PDB entry 6EVZ | electron microscopy, 3.80 A resolution | chains A and E of the 12 polymer chains in the assembly

== Chain A (and E) ==
Protein: Tubulin alpha-1B chain
From: Sus scrofa
Notes: chain E of this document is another copy of the same molecule, construct and numbering; everything in this record applies to it too
UniProt: Q2XVP4 (TBA1B_PIG); residue numbers follow UniProt; this construct covers 1-451
Amino-acid sequence (451 residues; numbered 1 to 451; the number before each row is that of its first residue):
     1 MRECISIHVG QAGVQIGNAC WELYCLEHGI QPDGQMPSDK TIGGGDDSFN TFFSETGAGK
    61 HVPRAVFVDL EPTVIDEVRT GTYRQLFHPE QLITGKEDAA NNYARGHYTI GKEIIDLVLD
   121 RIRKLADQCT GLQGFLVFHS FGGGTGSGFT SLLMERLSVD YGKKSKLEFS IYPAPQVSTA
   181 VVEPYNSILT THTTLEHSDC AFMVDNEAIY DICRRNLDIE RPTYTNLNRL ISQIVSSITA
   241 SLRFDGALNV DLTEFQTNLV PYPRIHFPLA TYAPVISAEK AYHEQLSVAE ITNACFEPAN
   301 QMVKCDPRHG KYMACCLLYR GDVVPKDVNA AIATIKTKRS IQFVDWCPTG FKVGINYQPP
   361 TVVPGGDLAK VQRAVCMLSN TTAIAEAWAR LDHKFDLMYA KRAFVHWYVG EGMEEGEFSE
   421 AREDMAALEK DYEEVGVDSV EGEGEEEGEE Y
Not modelled in the structure: 38-46, 442-451
Ligand contacts: GTP (guanosine-5'-triphosphate): Gly10, Gln11, Ala12, Gln15, Ile16, Asp69, Glu71, Asp98, Ala99, Ala100, Asn101, Ser140, Gly142, Gly143, Gly144, Thr145, Gly146, Ile171, Thr179, Glu183, Asn206, Tyr224, Asn228, Ile231
Swiss-Prot annotation at these positions:
  - motif: Met1 to Cys4 (MREC motif)
  - active site: Glu254
  - binding site (GTP): Gly10, Gln11, Ala12, Gln15, Glu71, Ala99, Ser140, Gly143, Gly144, Thr145, Gly146, Thr179, Glu183, Asn206, Tyr224, Asn228, Leu252
  - binding site (Mg(2+)): Glu71
  - site: Tyr451 (Involved in polymerization)
  - modified residue: Lys40 (N6,N6,N6-trimethyllysine), Ser48 (Phosphoserine), Ser232 (Phosphoserine), Tyr282 (3'-nitrotyrosine), Arg339 (Omega-N-methylarginine), Ser439 (Phosphoserine), Glu443 (5-glutamyl polyglutamate), Glu445 (5-glutamyl polyglutamate), Tyr451 (3'-nitrotyrosine)
  - cross-link (Glycyl lysine isopeptide (Lys-Gly)): Lys326 (interchain with G-Cter in ubiquitin), Lys370 (interchain with G-Cter in ubiquitin)
From the paper describing this entry:
  - conformationally variable residues: Gly57

== Interface between chain A and chain E ==
Residue-residue contacts - 13 pairs, chain A then chain E:
  Thr56(A) with Glu284(E)
  Lys60(A) with His283(E)
  Val62(A) with His283(E)
  Gln85(A) with His283(E)
  Leu86(A) with His283(E)
  Phe87(A) with His283(E)
  His88(A) with Lys280(E); His283(E); Glu284(E), salt bridge
  Pro89(A) with His283(E)
  Glu90(A) with Lys280(E), salt bridge
  Lys124(A) with Glu297(E), salt bridge
  Gln128(A) with Gln285(E)
Also at the interface, not in a pair above, chain A (13 interface residues in all): Glu55, Gly57
Also at the interface, not in a pair above, chain E (6 interface residues in all): Tyr282

== Overview ==
The interface between chain A and chain E involves 13 residues on one side and 6 on the other, with 3 salt
bridges. Polar pairs include His88(A)-Glu284(E), Glu90(A)-Lys280(E) and Lys124(A)-Glu297(E). Ligands of chain
A: GTP. UniProt lists active-site residue Glu254(A), 17 GTP-binding residues and Mg2+-binding residue Glu71(A)
on chain A. The paper reports conformational variability at Gly57(A).
Both chains are Tubulin alpha-1B chain (Sus scrofa). Entry 6EVZ (Cryo-EM structure of GDP-microtubule
co-polymerised with doublecortin) was determined by electron microscopy (same publication as 6EVX, 6EVW, 6EVY
and 6EW0).
